9N1E - chain A; structure by X-ray diffraction, 2.00 A resolution.

Chain A:
Name: HrmI
Source organism: Streptomyces griseoflavus
UniProt: F8S6W0 (F8S6W0_9ACTN); numbering as in UniProt (aligned over 1-349)
Amino-acid sequence (362 residues; row label = number of the first residue in the row):
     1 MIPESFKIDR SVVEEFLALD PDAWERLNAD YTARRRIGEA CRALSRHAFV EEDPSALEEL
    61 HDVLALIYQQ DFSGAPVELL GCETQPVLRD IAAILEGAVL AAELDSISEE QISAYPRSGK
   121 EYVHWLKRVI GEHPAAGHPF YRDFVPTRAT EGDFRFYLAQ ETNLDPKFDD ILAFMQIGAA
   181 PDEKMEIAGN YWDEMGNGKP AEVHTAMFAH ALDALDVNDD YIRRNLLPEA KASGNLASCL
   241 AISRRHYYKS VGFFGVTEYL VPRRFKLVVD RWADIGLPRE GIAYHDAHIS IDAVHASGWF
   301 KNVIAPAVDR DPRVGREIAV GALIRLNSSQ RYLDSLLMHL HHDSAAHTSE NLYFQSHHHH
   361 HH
Disordered / not traced: 1-3, 343-362
Differences from the reference sequence: expression tag (350-362)
Metal / ion sites: Fe ion site 1: E194, H204, H288; Fe ion site 2: E258, D292, H295

Summary:
E194, H204 and H288 form the Fe ion site 1. The Fe ion site 2 is built by E258, D292 and H295.
Chain A is HrmI (Streptomyces griseoflavus); the structure, Crystal structure of N-oxygenase HrmI with the
diferric cofactor partially loaded, was determined by X-ray diffraction (same publication as 9N1A, 9N1X, 9N2A
and 9NH9).
